9CL1 - chains Aa and Ab of the 9 polymer chains in the assembly; structure by electron microscopy, 2.89 A resolution.

Chain Aa (and Ab):
Molecule: Particulate methane monooxygenase alpha subunit
Source organism: Methylococcus capsulatus str. Bath
Notes: chain Ab of this document is another copy of the same molecule, construct and numbering; everything in this record applies to it too
UniProt: G1UBD1 (PMOB_METCA); residues 33-414 here = UniProt positions 33-414
Chain sequence (382 residues; numbered 33 to 414; the number before each row is that of its first residue):
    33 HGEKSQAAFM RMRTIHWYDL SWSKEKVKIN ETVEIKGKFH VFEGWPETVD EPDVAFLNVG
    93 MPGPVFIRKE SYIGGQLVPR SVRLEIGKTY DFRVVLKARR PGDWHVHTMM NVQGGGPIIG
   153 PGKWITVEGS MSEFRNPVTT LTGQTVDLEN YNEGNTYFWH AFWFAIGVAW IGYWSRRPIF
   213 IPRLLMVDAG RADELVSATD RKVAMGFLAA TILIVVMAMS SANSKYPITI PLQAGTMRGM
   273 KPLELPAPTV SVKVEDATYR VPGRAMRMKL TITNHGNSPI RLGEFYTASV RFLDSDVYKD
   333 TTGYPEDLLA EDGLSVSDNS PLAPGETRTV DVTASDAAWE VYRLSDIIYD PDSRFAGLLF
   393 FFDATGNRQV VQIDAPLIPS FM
Ion coordination: Cu ion site 1: His33, His137, His139; Cu ion site 2: His48, His72, Gln404

How chain Aa and chain Ab interact:
Contacting residue pairs (22; chain Aa residue first):
  Arg112(Aa) with Asp384(Ab), salt bridge; Arg386(Ab)
  Leu173(Aa) with Pro411(Ab)
  Thr174(Aa) with Met414(Ab)
  Ile260(Aa) with Phe413(Ab), hydrophobic
  Ile262(Aa) with Ile380(Ab), hydrophobic
  Pro263(Aa) with Ile380(Ab); Tyr381(Ab); Asp382(Ab)
  Leu264(Aa) with Pro383(Ab)
  Gln265(Aa) with Asp382(Ab); Pro383(Ab); Asp384(Ab); Ser385(Ab), hydrogen bond (side chain-backbone)
  Ala266(Aa) with Pro383(Ab), hydrogen bond (backbone-backbone)
  Gly267(Aa) with Glu79(Ab)
  Thr268(Aa) with Glu79(Ab), hydrogen bond; Arg386(Ab)
  Met269(Aa) with Arg386(Ab)
  Arg270(Aa) with Glu75(Ab); Glu83(Ab), salt bridge; Ile118(Ab)
Interface residues without a listed pair, chain Aa (14 interface residues in all): Arg115
Interface residues without a listed pair, chain Ab (17 interface residues in all): Gly76, Trp77, Ile410

In short:
Chain Aa and chain Ab form an interface of 14 and 17 residues respectively; the contacts include 3 hydrogen
bonds and 2 salt bridges. Among the polar pairs are Arg112(Aa)-Asp384(Ab), Arg270(Aa)-Glu83(Ab) and
Gln265(Aa)-Ser385(Ab). His33(Aa), His137(Aa) and His139(Aa) form the Cu ion site 1.
Chain Aa and chain Ab are both Particulate methane monooxygenase alpha subunit (Methylococcus capsulatus str.
Bath); the structure, Particulate methane monooxygenase in 0.02% DDM, was determined by electron microscopy,
deposited together with 9CL2, 9CL3, 9CL4, 9CL5 and 9CL6.
